Entry 8W2Q (electron microscopy, 3.06 A resolution); this record covers chains B and C of the 5 polymer chains in the assembly.

Chain B:
Molecule: RM.BsaXI
Source organism: Geobacillus stearothermophilus
Notes: EC 2.1.1.72
UniProt: A0A4D7QEP1 (A0A4D7QEP1_GEOKU); residues 1-916 here = UniProt positions 1-916
Sequence (916 residues; each row starts with the number of its first residue):
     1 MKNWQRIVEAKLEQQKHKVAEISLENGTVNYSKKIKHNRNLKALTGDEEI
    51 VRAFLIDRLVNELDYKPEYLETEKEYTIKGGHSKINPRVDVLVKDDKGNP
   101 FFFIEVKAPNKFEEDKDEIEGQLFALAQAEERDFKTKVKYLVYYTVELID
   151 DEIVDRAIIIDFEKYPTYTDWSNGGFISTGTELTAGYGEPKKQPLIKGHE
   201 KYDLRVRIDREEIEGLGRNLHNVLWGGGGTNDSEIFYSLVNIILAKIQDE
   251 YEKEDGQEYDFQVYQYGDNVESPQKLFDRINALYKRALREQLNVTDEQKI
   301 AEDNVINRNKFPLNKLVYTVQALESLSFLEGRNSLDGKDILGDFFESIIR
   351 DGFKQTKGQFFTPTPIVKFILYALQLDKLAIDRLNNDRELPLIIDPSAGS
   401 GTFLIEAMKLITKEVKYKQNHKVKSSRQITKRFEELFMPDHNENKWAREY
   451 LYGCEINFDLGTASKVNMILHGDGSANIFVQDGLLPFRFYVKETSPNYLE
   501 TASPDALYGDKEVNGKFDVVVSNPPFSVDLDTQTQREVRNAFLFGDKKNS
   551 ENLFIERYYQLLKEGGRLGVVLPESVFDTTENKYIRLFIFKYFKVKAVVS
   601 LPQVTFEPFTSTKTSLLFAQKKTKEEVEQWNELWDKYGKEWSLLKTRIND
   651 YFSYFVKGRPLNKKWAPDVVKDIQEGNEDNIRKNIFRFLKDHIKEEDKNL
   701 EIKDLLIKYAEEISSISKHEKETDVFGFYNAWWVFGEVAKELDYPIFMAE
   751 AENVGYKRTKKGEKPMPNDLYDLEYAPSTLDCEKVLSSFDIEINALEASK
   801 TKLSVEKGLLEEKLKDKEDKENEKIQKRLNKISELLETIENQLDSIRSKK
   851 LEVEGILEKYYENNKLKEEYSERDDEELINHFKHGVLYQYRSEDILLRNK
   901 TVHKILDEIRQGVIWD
Not modelled in the structure: 1
Differences from the reference sequence: conflict V146 (Ile in A0A4D7QEP1), L292 (Ile in A0A4D7QEP1), G912 (Glu in A0A4D7QEP1)
Small-molecule neighbours:
  - S-adenosylhomocysteine (SAH): G227, G228, G229
  - S-adenosylmethionine (SAM): K357, G358, Q359, F360, F361, T362, D395, P396, S397, A398, G399, T402, F403, E455, I456, D482, G483, L484, S522, N523, P525, V528, F554

Chain C:
Molecule: S.BsaXI
Source organism: Geobacillus stearothermophilus
UniProt: A0A226QBA7 (A0A226QBA7_9BACI); residue numbers follow UniProt; this construct covers 1-476
Sequence (476 residues; numbered 1 to 476; the number before each row is that of its first residue):
     1 MGLIQRRNFSTFASEPSVRFDFNYMKSVTPTTEEYYTYKSLFEVVPSTVP
    51 TLDESEPFKYAEIGHVSKNGEVFPVTLSFEDRDELNEDLFKKIEKGDIFL
   101 PERGNILISAIRPYLNKIVLIKEDDKTDIYFTKAFIQIKPLINSRILYYA
   151 LRTIFSEKINAVSRQGKGYPTLKEDDLKTIQFSKKVIDNLLAKEEELISN
   201 IDALEKDIKELKSIQRSKKEIVDEVFSSHFNINMVELMALDSQRRVDVGL
   251 SSISSLNSTIRYSYRWNKMKLIQKYLYRDIDCIEPLGKYILSSNNGWSPE
   301 SVVGGEGIPILGQEHLEFDGVLNVSPTKATTKTKNNMENFFIQEGDLFIS
   351 RGNTVDLVGLACVVETEVTEDIIYPDLYIRLKIDEKVIHKKYLALLFNSF
   401 FGRLYFKYVSKGKNQTMVKISSNELLNYYLPIPPMEEQLEIVGKIEEQIG
   451 AQNEIEKQIEEKRNQIRVIIEETARS
Not modelled in the structure: 1
Differences from the reference sequence: conflict K126 (Glu in A0A226QBA7), E437 (Gln in A0A226QBA7)

Interface between chain B and chain C:
Pairs across the interface - 59 pairs, chain B then chain C:
  P573(B) - K413(C)
  E574(B) - S263(C)
  E574(B) - R265(C)
  S575(B) - K413(C)
  F577(B) - R261(C)
  F577(B) - Y262(C)  hydrophobic
  F577(B) - S263(C)
  D578(B) - R261(C)  salt bridge
  D578(B) - S263(C)  hydrogen bond
  T579(B) - T259(C)
  T579(B) - R261(C)
  T579(B) - K411(C)
  T580(B) - T259(C)
  K583(B) - T259(C)
  R586(B) - T259(C)  hydrogen bond (side chain-backbone)
  R586(B) - I260(C)  hydrogen bond (side chain-backbone)
  R586(B) - R261(C)
  R586(B) - Y262(C)
  F590(B) - L250(C)  hydrophobic
  F590(B) - I253(C)  hydrophobic
  F590(B) - Y262(C)  hydrophobic
  S600(B) - Y264(C)
  Q603(B) - Q415(C)
  Q603(B) - T416(C)
  T612(B) - N414(C)
  K613(B) - R265(C)
  K613(B) - K413(C)  hydrogen bond (backbone-backbone)
  K613(B) - Q415(C)
  W732(B) - S254(C)  hydrogen bond (side chain-backbone)
  W732(B) - S258(C)
  F735(B) - I260(C)  hydrophobic
  G736(B) - S254(C)
  A739(B) - L250(C)
  A739(B) - S251(C)
  L742(B) - L250(C)
  D743(B) - G249(C)
  D743(B) - L250(C)  hydrogen bond (side chain-backbone)
  D743(B) - S251(C)  hydrogen bond (side chain-backbone)
  Y744(B) - L250(C)  hydrogen bond (backbone-backbone)
  I746(B) - D247(C)
  I746(B) - V248(C)  hydrogen bond (backbone-backbone)
  F747(B) - R245(C)
  F747(B) - D247(C)
  M748(B) - R245(C)
  M748(B) - V246(C)  hydrogen bond (backbone-backbone)
  M748(B) - V248(C)  hydrophobic
  M748(B) - Y262(C)
  M748(B) - Y264(C)  hydrophobic
  M748(B) - N267(C)  hydrogen bond
  A749(B) - R244(C)
  A749(B) - R245(C)
  A749(B) - Y264(C)
  E750(B) - R244(C)
  E750(B) - Y264(C)
  E752(B) - R244(C)  salt bridge
  M766(B) - E84(C)
  M766(B) - L85(C)  hydrophobic
  P767(B) - E84(C)
  E908(B) - R245(C)  salt bridge
Other interface residues (no listed pair), chain B (40 interface residues in all): F526, S527, E551, I589, V598, S611, D691, K740, P745, P765
Other interface residues (no listed pair), chain C (29 interface residues in all): L256, N257, G412

In short:
40 residues of chain B face 29 of chain C across their interface; the contacts include 11 hydrogen bonds and 3
salt bridges. Among the polar pairs are D578(B)-R261(C), E752(B)-R244(C) and E908(B)-R245(C). Chain B binds
S-adenosylhomocysteine and S-adenosylmethionine.
Chain B is RM.BsaXI and chain C is S.BsaXI, both from Geobacillus stearothermophilus; the structure, BsaXI-DNA
complex II, was determined by electron microscopy.
